Entry 7COF (X-ray diffraction, 1.08 A resolution); this record covers chain A.

== Chain A ==
Name: Alpha/beta hydrolase
Source organism: Burkholderia stabilis
UniProt: A0A1Y1BQV9 (A0A1Y1BQV9_9BURK); residues 1-320 here correspond to UniProt positions 45-364 (UniProt number = residue number + 44)
Amino-acid sequence (320 residues; numbered 1 to 320; the number before each row is that of its first residue):
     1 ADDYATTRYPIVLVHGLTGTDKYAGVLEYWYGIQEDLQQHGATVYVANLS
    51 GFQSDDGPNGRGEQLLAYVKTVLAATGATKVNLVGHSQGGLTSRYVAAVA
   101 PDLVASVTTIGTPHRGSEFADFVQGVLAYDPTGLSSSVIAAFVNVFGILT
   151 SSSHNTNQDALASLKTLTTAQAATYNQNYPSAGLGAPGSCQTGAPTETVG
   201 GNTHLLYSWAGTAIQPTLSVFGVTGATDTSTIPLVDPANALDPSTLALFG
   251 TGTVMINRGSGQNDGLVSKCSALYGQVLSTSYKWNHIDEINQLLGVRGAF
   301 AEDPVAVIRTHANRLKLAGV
Cystine bridges: Cys190-Cys270
Ion coordination: Ca2+: Asp242, Asp288, Gln292, Val296

== Summary ==
Asp242, Asp288, Gln292 and Val296 coordinate Ca2+.
Chain A is Alpha/beta hydrolase (Burkholderia stabilis); the structure, Cholesterol esterase from Burkholderia
stabilis (orthorhombic crystal form), was determined by X-ray diffraction, deposited together with 7COG.
